3TND - chains C and G of the 8 polymer chains in the assembly; structure by X-ray diffraction, 2.70 A resolution.

[Chain C (and G)]
Protein: tRNA(fMet)-specific endonuclease VapC
Source organism: Shigella flexneri
Notes: EC 3.1.-.-; chain G of this document is another copy of the same molecule, construct and numbering; everything in this record applies to it too
UniProtKB: O06662 (VAPC_SHIFL); residue numbers follow UniProt; this construct covers 1-132
Sequence (132 residues; numbered 1 to 132; the number before each row is that of its first residue):
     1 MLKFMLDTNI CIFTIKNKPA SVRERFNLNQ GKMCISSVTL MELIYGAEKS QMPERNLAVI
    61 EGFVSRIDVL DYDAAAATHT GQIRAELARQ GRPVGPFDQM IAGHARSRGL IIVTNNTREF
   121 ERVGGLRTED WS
Curated features (UniProtKB/Swiss-Prot):
  - binding site (Mg(2+)): Asp7, Asp98
What the authors report for this chain:
  - catalytic residues: Asp7, Glu42, Asp98 (by similarity / conservation)

[Chain C / chain G interface]
Residue-residue contacts - 25 pairs, chain C then chain G:
  Met1(C) - Ala75(G)  hydrophobic
  Met1(C) - Thr78(G)
  Lys3(C) - Gln82(G)
  Ala75(C) - Met1(G)  hydrophobic
  Thr78(C) - Met1(G)
  His79(C) - Gly109(G)  hydrogen bond (side chain-backbone)
  His79(C) - Arg127(G)
  Gln82(C) - Lys3(G)
  Glu86(C) - Arg127(G)  salt bridge
  Arg106(C) - Gly109(G)
  Arg106(C) - Arg127(G)
  Ser107(C) - Arg108(G)
  Arg108(C) - Ser107(G)
  Gly109(C) - His79(G)  hydrogen bond (backbone-side chain)
  Gly109(C) - Arg106(G)
  Gly109(C) - Ser107(G)
  Gly124(C) - Arg127(G)
  Gly125(C) - Gly125(G)
  Gly125(C) - Arg127(G)
  Leu126(C) - Gly125(G)
  Arg127(C) - His79(G)
  Arg127(C) - Glu86(G)  salt bridge
  Arg127(C) - Arg106(G)
  Arg127(C) - Gly124(G)
  Arg127(C) - Gly125(G)
Also at the interface, not in a pair above, chain C (16 interface residues in all): Ala74
Also at the interface, not in a pair above, chain G (16 interface residues in all): Ala74, Leu126

[In short]
Chain C and chain G each contribute 16 residues to their interface, with 2 hydrogen bonds and 2 salt bridges.
Polar contacts include Glu86(C)-Arg127(G) and His79(C)-Gly109(G). Curated annotation (UniProt) lists
Mg2+-binding residues Asp7(C) and Asp98(C) on chain C. From the paper: catalytic residues Asp7(C), Glu42(C)
and Asp98(C).
Both chains are tRNA(fMet)-specific endonuclease VapC (Shigella flexneri). Entry 3TND (Crystal structure of
Shigella flexneri VapBC toxin-antitoxin complex) was determined by X-ray diffraction.
